PDB entry 9CU7 | electron microscopy, 2.82 A resolution | chains D and F of the 12 polymer chains in the assembly

# Chain D (and F)
Name: Hemagglutinin HA2
From: Influenza A virus (A/Solomon Islands/3/2006(H1N1))
Notes: chain F of this document is another copy of the same molecule, construct and numbering; everything in this record applies to it too
UniProtKB: C8CQF2 (C8CQF2_9INFA); residues 2-170 here correspond to UniProt positions 345-513 (UniProt number = residue number + 343)
Amino-acid sequence (169 residues; each row starts with the number of its first residue):
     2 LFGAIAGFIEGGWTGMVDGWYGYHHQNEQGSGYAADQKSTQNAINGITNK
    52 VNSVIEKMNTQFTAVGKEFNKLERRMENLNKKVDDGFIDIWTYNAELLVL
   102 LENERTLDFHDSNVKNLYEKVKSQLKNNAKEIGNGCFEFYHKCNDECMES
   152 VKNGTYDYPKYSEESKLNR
Cystine bridges: Cys-144/Cys-148

# How chain D and chain F interact
Residue-residue contacts (31; chain D residue first):
  Phe-3(D) / Leu-2(F)
  Phe-3(D) / Phe-3(F)  hydrophobic
  Lys-58(D) / Glu-97(F)  salt bridge
  Lys-58(D) / Leu-98(F)
  Met-59(D) / Tyr-94(F)  hydrophobic
  Lys-68(D) / Asn-79(F)
  Glu-69(D) / Arg-76(F)  hydrogen bond (backbone-side chain)
  Phe-70(D) / Arg-76(F)
  Glu-74(D) / Arg-76(F)  salt bridge
  Met-77(D) / Met-77(F)  hydrophobic
  Asn-81(D) / Leu-80(F)
  Asn-81(D) / Lys-83(F)  hydrogen bond
  Val-84(D) / Lys-83(F)
  Val-84(D) / Val-84(F)  hydrophobic
  Asp-85(D) / Lys-83(F)  salt bridge
  Phe-88(D) / Lys-83(F)
  Phe-88(D) / Val-84(F)
  Phe-88(D) / Gly-87(F)
  Phe-88(D) / Ile-91(F)  hydrophobic
  Ile-91(D) / Ile-91(F)  hydrophobic
  Trp-92(D) / Ile-91(F)  hydrophobic
  Trp-92(D) / Tyr-94(F)  hydrophobic
  Asn-95(D) / Tyr-94(F)
  Leu-99(D) / Tyr-94(F)
  Leu-99(D) / Leu-98(F)  hydrophobic
  Glu-103(D) / Leu-102(F)
  Arg-106(D) / Glu-105(F)
  Arg-106(D) / Arg-106(F)
  Arg-106(D) / Asp-109(F)  salt bridge
  Phe-110(D) / Leu-2(F)  hydrophobic
  Ser-113(D) / Leu-2(F)  hydrogen bond (side chain-backbone)
Interface residues without a listed pair, chain D (22 interface residues in all): Leu-80, Asn-117
Interface residues without a listed pair, chain F (22 interface residues in all): Gly-4, Phe-88, Asp-90, Asn-95, Leu-101

# Overview
The chain D/chain F interface involves 22 residues from each chain; the contacts include 3 hydrogen bonds and
4 salt bridges. Polar contacts include Lys-58(D)/Glu-97(F), Glu-74(D)/Arg-76(F) and Asp-85(D)/Lys-83(F).
Both chains are Hemagglutinin HA2 (Influenza A virus (A/Solomon Islands/3/2006(H1N1))). Entry 9CU7 (Structure
of 16.ND.92 Fab in complex with A/Solomon Islands/3/2006(H1N1) influenza virus Hemagglutinin) was determined
by electron microscopy together with 9DBX from the same study.
